Entry 3AJ1 (X-ray diffraction, 2.50 A resolution); this record covers chains B and H of the 8 polymer chains in the assembly.

== Chain B (and H) ==
Molecule: Cellulose synthase operon protein D
From: Acetobacter xylinus
Notes: chain H of this document is another copy of the same molecule, construct and numbering; everything in this record applies to it too
UniProt: P37719 (ACSD_ACEXY); residue numbers follow UniProt; this construct covers 1-156
Amino-acid sequence (167 residues; each row starts with the number of its first residue; numbers below 1 keep their minus sign (Mse-10 is residue -10)):
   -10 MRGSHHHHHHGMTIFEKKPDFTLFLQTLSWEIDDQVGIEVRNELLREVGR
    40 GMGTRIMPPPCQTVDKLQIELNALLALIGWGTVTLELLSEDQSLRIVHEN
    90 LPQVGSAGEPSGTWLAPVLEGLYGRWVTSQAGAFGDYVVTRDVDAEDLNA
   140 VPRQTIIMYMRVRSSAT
Disordered / not traced: -10 to 0
Construct notes: expression tag (-10 to 0)
Modified positions: Mse-10 (selenomethionine); Mse1, Mse41, Mse46, Mse147, Mse149 (selenomethionine; parent Met)

== Interface between chain B and chain H ==
Contacting residue pairs (22; chain B residue first):
  Mse1(B) - Thr2(H)
  Mse1(B) - Ile3(H)
  Mse1(B) - Lys6(H)
  Ile3(B) - Phe4(H)
  Ile3(B) - Glu5(H)
  Ile3(B) - Lys7(H)
  Asp9(B) - Leu66(H)
  Gln15(B) - Glu59(H)  hydrogen bond
  Gln15(B) - Ala62(H)
  Trp19(B) - Pro48(H)  hydrophobic
  Trp19(B) - Pro49(H)
  Trp19(B) - Gln51(H)
  Trp19(B) - Glu59(H)  hydrogen bond
  Gln92(B) - Ile58(H)
  Gly94(B) - Ile58(H)
  Gly94(B) - Glu59(H)
  Ser95(B) - Lys55(H)  hydrogen bond (backbone-side chain)
  Ser95(B) - Ile58(H)
  Ser95(B) - Glu59(H)  hydrogen bond
  Ser100(B) - Lys55(H)  hydrogen bond
  Ser100(B) - Ile58(H)
  Arg142(B) - Asp54(H)  salt bridge
Other interface residues (no listed pair), chain B (13 interface residues in all): Ala96, Gly97, Gly101
Other interface residues (no listed pair), chain H (16 interface residues in all): Cys50

== In short ==
13 residues of chain B and 16 residues of chain H are in contact; the contacts include 5 hydrogen bonds and 1
salt bridge. Polar contacts include Arg142(B)-Asp54(H), Gln15(B)-Glu59(H) and Trp19(B)-Glu59(H).
Chain B and chain H are both Cellulose synthase operon protein D (Acetobacter xylinus); the structure, The
structure of AxCeSD octamer (N-terminal HIS-tag) from Acetobacter xylinum, was determined by X-ray diffraction
(same publication as 3AJ2 and 3A8E).
